3RTW - chains B and D; structure by X-ray diffraction, 2.10 A resolution.

Chain B (and D):
Name: Glutamate receptor 2
Organism: Rattus norvegicus
Notes: chain D of this document is another copy of the same molecule, construct and numbering; everything in this record applies to it too
UniProt: P19491 (GRIA2_RAT); the construct has insertions or renumbered stretches relative to UniProt, so the offset changes along the chain: 4-117 = UniProt 414-527; 120-261 = UniProt 653-794
Sequence (258 residues; row label = number of the first residue in the row):
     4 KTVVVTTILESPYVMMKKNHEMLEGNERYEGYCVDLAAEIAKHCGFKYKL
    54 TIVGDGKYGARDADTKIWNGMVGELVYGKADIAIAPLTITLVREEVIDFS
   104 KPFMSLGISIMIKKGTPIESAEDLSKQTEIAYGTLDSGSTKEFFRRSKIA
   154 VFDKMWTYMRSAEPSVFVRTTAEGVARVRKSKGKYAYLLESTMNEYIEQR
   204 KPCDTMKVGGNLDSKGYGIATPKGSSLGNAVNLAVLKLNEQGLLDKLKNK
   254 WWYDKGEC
Differences from the reference sequence: linker (118-119)
Swiss-Prot annotation at these positions:
  - binding site (L-glutamate): Pro89, Thr91, Arg96, Ser142, Thr143, Glu193
  - site: Arg64 (Interaction with the cone snail toxin Con-ikot-ikot), Ile121 (Crucial to convey clamshell closure to channel opening), Arg148 (Interaction with the cone snail toxin Con-ikot-ikot), Lys240 (Interaction with the cone snail toxin Con-ikot-ikot)
  - modified residue (Phosphoserine): Ser150, Ser184
Disulfides: Cys206-Cys261
Ion coordination: Zn2+ site 1 near His23 (its only coordinating residue here); Zn2+ site 2: Glu42, His46 (shared with 1 residue of chain F)
Small-molecule neighbours: nitrowillardiine (NWD; 3-(5-nitro-2,4-dioxo-3,4-dihydropyrimidin-1(2H)-yl)-L-alanine): Glu13, Tyr61, Pro89, Leu90, Thr91, Arg96, Leu138, Gly141, Ser142, Thr143, Thr174, Leu191, Leu192, Glu193, Met196, Tyr220

Chain B / chain D interface:
Residue-residue contacts (26):
  Thr93(B) with Glu243(D)
  Leu94(B) with Leu239(D), hydrophobic; Lys240(D); Glu243(D), hydrogen bond (backbone-side chain)
  Glu97(B) with Lys104(D), salt bridge; Asn235(D), hydrogen bond; Leu236(D); Leu239(D)
  Phe102(B) with Lys104(D), hydrogen bond (backbone-side chain)
  Ser103(B) with Lys104(D)
  Lys104(B) with Glu97(D), salt bridge; Phe102(D), hydrogen bond (side chain-backbone); Ser103(D)
  Pro105(B) with Pro105(D)
  Ser108(B) with Ser108(D)
  Ser217(B) with Asn242(D), hydrogen bond (backbone-side chain)
  Asn235(B) with Glu97(D), hydrogen bond
  Leu236(B) with Leu94(D), hydrophobic; Glu97(D)
  Leu239(B) with Ile92(D), hydrophobic; Thr93(D); Glu97(D)
  Lys240(B) with Leu94(D)
  Asn242(B) with Ser217(D), hydrogen bond (side chain-backbone)
  Glu243(B) with Thr93(D); Leu94(D), hydrogen bond (side chain-backbone)
Also at the interface, not in a pair above, chain B (17 interface residues in all): Ile92, Gln244
Also at the interface, not in a pair above, chain D (17 interface residues in all): Lys151

Overview:
The chain B/chain D interface involves 17 residues from each chain, with 8 hydrogen bonds and 2 salt bridges.
Among the polar pairs are Glu97(B)-Lys104(D), Leu94(B)-Glu243(D) and Glu97(B)-Asn235(D). Bound to chain B:
nitrowillardiine. From UniProt: 6 L-glutamate-binding residues on chain B.
Chain B and chain D are both Glutamate receptor 2 (Rattus norvegicus); the structure, Nitrowillardiine bound
to the ligand binding domain of GluA2, was determined by X-ray diffraction (same publication as 3RT6, 3RT8 and
3RTF).
